3VXN - chains A and C of the 3 polymer chains in the assembly; structure by X-ray diffraction, 1.95 A resolution.

== Chain A ==
Name: HLA class I histocompatibility antigen, A-24 alpha chain
Source organism: Homo sapiens
UniProt: P05534 (1A24_HUMAN); residues 1-274 here correspond to UniProt positions 25-298 (UniProt number = residue number + 24)
Sequence (275 residues; numbered 0 to 274; the number before each row is that of its first residue; numbering starts at 0):
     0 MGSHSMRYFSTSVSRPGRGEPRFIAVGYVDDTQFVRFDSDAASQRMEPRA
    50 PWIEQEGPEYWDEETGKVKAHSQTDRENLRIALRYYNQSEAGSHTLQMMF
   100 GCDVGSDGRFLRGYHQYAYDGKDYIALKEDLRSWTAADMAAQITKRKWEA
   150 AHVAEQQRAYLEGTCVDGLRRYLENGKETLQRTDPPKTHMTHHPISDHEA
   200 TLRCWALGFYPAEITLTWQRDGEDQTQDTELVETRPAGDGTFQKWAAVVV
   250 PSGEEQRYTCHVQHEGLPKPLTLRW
Unresolved in the structure: 0
Cystine bridges: Cys101-Cys164, Cys203-Cys259
Sequence notes: expression tag (0)

== Chain C ==
Name: 10-mer peptide from Protein Nef
UniProt: Q9YYU8 (Q9YYU8_9HIV1); residues 1-10 here correspond to UniProt positions 134-143 (UniProt number = residue number + 133)
Sequence (10 residues; row label = number of the first residue in the row):
     1 RYPLTFGWCF

== Chain A / chain C interface ==
Pairs across the interface - 46 pairs, chain A then chain C:
  Met5(A) - Arg1(C)
  Tyr7(A) - Arg1(C)  hydrogen bond (side chain-backbone)
  Tyr7(A) - Tyr2(C)  hydrogen bond (side chain-backbone)
  Ser9(A) - Tyr2(C)
  Phe22(A) - Tyr2(C)
  Ala24(A) - Tyr2(C)
  Met45(A) - Tyr2(C)  hydrophobic
  Tyr59(A) - Arg1(C)
  Glu62(A) - Arg1(C)  salt bridge
  Glu63(A) - Arg1(C)  salt bridge
  Glu63(A) - Tyr2(C)  hydrogen bond (side chain-backbone)
  Lys66(A) - Arg1(C)
  Lys66(A) - Tyr2(C)  hydrogen bond (side chain-backbone)
  Lys66(A) - Leu4(C)
  Val67(A) - Tyr2(C)
  His70(A) - Tyr2(C)  hydrogen bond
  His70(A) - Thr5(C)
  His70(A) - Trp8(C)
  Thr73(A) - Thr5(C)
  Thr73(A) - Trp8(C)
  Asn77(A) - Trp8(C)  hydrogen bond (side chain-backbone)
  Asn77(A) - Cys9(C)
  Asn77(A) - Phe10(C)  hydrogen bond (side chain-backbone)
  Ile80(A) - Phe10(C)  hydrophobic
  Tyr84(A) - Phe10(C)  hydrogen bond (side chain-backbone)
  Leu95(A) - Phe10(C)  hydrophobic
  Met97(A) - Trp8(C)  hydrophobic
  Phe99(A) - Pro3(C)  hydrophobic
  Phe99(A) - Trp8(C)  hydrophobic
  His114(A) - Trp8(C)
  Tyr116(A) - Trp8(C)
  Tyr116(A) - Phe10(C)  hydrophobic
  Tyr123(A) - Phe10(C)  hydrophobic
  Thr143(A) - Phe10(C)  hydrogen bond (side chain-backbone)
  Lys146(A) - Phe10(C)  hydrogen bond (side chain-backbone)
  Trp147(A) - Gly7(C)
  Trp147(A) - Trp8(C)
  Trp147(A) - Cys9(C)  hydrogen bond (side chain-backbone)
  Val152(A) - Gly7(C)
  Gln156(A) - Leu4(C)  hydrogen bond (side chain-backbone)
  Gln156(A) - Trp8(C)
  Tyr159(A) - Arg1(C)
  Tyr159(A) - Tyr2(C)  hydrogen bond (side chain-backbone)
  Tyr159(A) - Leu4(C)  hydrophobic
  Thr163(A) - Arg1(C)
  Tyr171(A) - Arg1(C)  hydrogen bond (side chain-backbone)
Other interface residues (no listed pair), chain A (32 interface residues in all): Ala69, Gly167
From the paper, about this interface:
  - residue pairs: His70(A)-Tyr2(C) (hydrogen bond)

== In short ==
The interface between chain A and chain C involves 32 residues on one side and 9 on the other; the contacts
include 14 hydrogen bonds and 2 salt bridges. Among the polar pairs are Glu62(A)-Arg1(C), Glu63(A)-Arg1(C) and
Tyr7(A)-Arg1(C). The paper describes a hydrogen bond between His70(A) and Tyr2(C).
Here chain A is HLA class I histocompatibility antigen, A-24 alpha chain (Homo sapiens) and chain C is a
10-mer peptide from Protein Nef. Entry 3VXN (HLA-A24 in complex with HIV-1 Nef134-10(wt)) was determined by
X-ray diffraction (same publication as 3VXM, 3VXO, 3VXP, 3VXQ, 3VXR, 3VXS and 3 further entries).
